PDB entry 3ATS | X-ray diffraction, 1.67 A resolution | chain A

[Chain A]
Protein: Putative uncharacterized protein
Organism: Mycobacterium tuberculosis
UniProt: O53318 (O53318_MYCTU); numbering as in UniProt (aligned over 22-378)
Sequence (357 residues; row label = number of the first residue in the row):
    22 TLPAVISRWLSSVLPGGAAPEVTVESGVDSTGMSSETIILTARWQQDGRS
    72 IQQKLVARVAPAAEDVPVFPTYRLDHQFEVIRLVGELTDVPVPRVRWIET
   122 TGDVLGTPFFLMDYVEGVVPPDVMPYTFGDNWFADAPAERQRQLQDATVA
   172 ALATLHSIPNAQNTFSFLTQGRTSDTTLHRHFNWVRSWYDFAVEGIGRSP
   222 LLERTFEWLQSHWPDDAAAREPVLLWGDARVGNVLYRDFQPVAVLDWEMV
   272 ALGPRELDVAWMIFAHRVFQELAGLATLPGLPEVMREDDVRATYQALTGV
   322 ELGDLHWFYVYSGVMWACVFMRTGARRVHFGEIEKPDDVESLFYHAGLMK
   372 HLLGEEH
Not modelled in the structure: 191-195
Metal / ion sites: Mg2+ site 1: E57, D267, E269; Ca2+ site 1: G106, T109; Mg2+ site 2: N254, D267; Ca2+ site 2: G375, E377

[Summary]
The Mg2+ site 1 is built by E57, D267 and E269. The Mg2+ site 2 is built by N254 and D267.
Chain A is Putative uncharacterized protein (Mycobacterium tuberculosis); the structure, Crystal structure of
Rv3168, was determined by X-ray diffraction, deposited together with 3ATT.
